4CR2 - chains K and L of the 33 polymer chains in the assembly; structure by electron microscopy, 7.70 A resolution (low resolution: residue-level contacts below are approximate; hydrogen-bond / salt-bridge calls are withheld).

# Chain K
Protein: 26S protease regulatory subunit 6B homolog
From: Saccharomyces cerevisiae
UniProt: P33298 (PRS6B_YEAST); residues 1-428 here = UniProt positions 1-428
Amino-acid sequence (428 residues; row label = number of the first residue in the row):
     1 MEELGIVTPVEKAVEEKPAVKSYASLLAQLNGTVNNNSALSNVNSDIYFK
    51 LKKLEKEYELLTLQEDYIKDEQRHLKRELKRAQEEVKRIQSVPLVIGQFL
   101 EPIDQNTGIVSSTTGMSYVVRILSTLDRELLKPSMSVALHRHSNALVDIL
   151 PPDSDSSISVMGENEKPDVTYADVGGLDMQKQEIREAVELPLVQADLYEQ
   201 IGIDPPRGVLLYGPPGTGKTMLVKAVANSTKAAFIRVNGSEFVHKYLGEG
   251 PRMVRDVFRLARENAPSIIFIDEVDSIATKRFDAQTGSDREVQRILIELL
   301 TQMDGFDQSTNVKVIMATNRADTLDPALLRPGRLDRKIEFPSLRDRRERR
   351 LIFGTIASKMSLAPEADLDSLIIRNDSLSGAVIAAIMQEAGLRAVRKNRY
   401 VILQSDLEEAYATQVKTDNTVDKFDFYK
Disordered / not traced: 1-47
UniProt features mapped onto this chain:
  - binding site (ATP): G213 to T220
  - modified residue: M1 (N-acetylmethionine)
  - cross-link: K280 (Glycyl lysine isopeptide (Lys-Gly) (interchain with G-Cter in ubiquitin))

# Chain L
Protein: 26S protease subunit RPT4
From: Saccharomyces cerevisiae
UniProt: P53549 (PRS10_YEAST); residues 1-437 here = UniProt positions 1-437
Amino-acid sequence (437 residues; row label = number of the first residue in the row):
     1 MSEEQDPLLAGLGETSGDNHTQQSHEQQPEQPQETEEHHEEEPSRVDPEQ
    51 EAHNKALNQFKRKLLEHRRYDDQLKQRRQNIRDLEKLYDKTENDIKALQS
   101 IGQLIGEVMKELSEEKYIVKASSGPRYIVGVRNSVDRSKLKKGVRVTLDI
   151 TTLTIMRILPRETDPLVYNMTSFEQGEITFDGIGGLTEQIRELREVIELP
   201 LKNPEIFQRVGIKPPKGVLLYGPPGTGKTLLAKAVAATIGANFIFSPASG
   251 IVDKYIGESARIIREMFAYAKEHEPCIIFMDEVDAIGGRRFSEGTSADRE
   301 IQRTLMELLTQMDGFDNLGQTKIIMATNRPDTLDPALLRPGRLDRKVEIP
   351 LPNEAGRLEIFKIHTAKVKKTGEFDFEAAVKMSDGFNGADIRNCATEAGF
   401 FAIRDDRDHINPDDLMKAVRKVAEVKKLEGTIEYQKL
Disordered / not traced: 1-66, 428-437
UniProt features mapped onto this chain:
  - binding site (ATP): G222 to T229
  - modified residue: S2 (N-acetylserine)

# Interface between chain K and chain L
Contacting residue pairs (109; chain K residue first):
  P93(K) - I128(L)
  P93(K) - T152(L)
  L94(K) - Y127(L)
  L94(K) - I128(L)
  V95(K) - R126(L)
  V95(K) - Y127(L)
  I96(K) - I118(L)
  I96(K) - R126(L)
  I96(K) - Y127(L)
  I96(K) - I128(L)
  R141(K) - L153(L)
  L150(K) - L112(L)
  L150(K) - I128(L)
  D153(K) - L112(L)
  D153(K) - I118(L)
  S154(K) - R126(L)
  D155(K) - M109(L)
  S156(K) - R126(L)
  S157(K) - M109(L)
  S157(K) - R264(L)
  I158(K) - E107(L)
  I158(K) - K120(L)
  I158(K) - G257(L)
  S159(K) - G257(L)
  N164(K) - F315(L)
  P167(K) - F315(L)
  D168(K) - F315(L)
  P215(K) - A336(L)
  P215(K) - R342(L)
  G216(K) - R339(L)
  G216(K) - R342(L)
  T217(K) - R339(L)
  K224(K) - D313(L)
  K224(K) - G314(L)
  R236(K) - T310(L)
  R236(K) - G314(L)
  N238(K) - T310(L)
  S240(K) - Q302(L)
  S240(K) - R303(L)
  S240(K) - M306(L)
  E241(K) - A260(L)
  E241(K) - R303(L)
  E241(K) - E307(L)
  V243(K) - R299(L)
  V243(K) - E300(L)
  V243(K) - R303(L)
  H244(K) - I256(L)
  H244(K) - G257(L)
  H244(K) - R303(L)
  K245(K) - V252(L)
  K245(K) - D253(L)
  K245(K) - K254(L)
  K245(K) - Y255(L)
  K245(K) - I256(L)
  K245(K) - E300(L)
  Y246(K) - I256(L)
  E249(K) - K120(L)
  E249(K) - R126(L)
  E249(K) - I256(L)
  M253(K) - R126(L)
  D272(K) - M306(L)
  E273(K) - Q302(L)
  E273(K) - M306(L)
  E273(K) - L309(L)
  D275(K) - Q302(L)
  S276(K) - Q302(L)
  T279(K) - R290(L)
  T279(K) - E293(L)
  T279(K) - T295(L)
  Q285(K) - S292(L)
  T286(K) - E293(L)
  G287(K) - G294(L)
  G287(K) - T295(L)
  G287(K) - S296(L)
  S288(K) - T295(L)
  S288(K) - S296(L)
  E291(K) - R299(L)
  V292(K) - R299(L)
  N319(K) - D334(L)
  R320(K) - R290(L)
  R320(K) - E293(L)
  D322(K) - E293(L)
  T323(K) - R290(L)
  T323(K) - E293(L)
  K359(K) - G211(L)
  M360(K) - V210(L)
  M360(K) - G211(L)
  M360(K) - I212(L)
  S361(K) - V210(L)
  A384(K) - R339(L)
  A385(K) - P340(L)
  Q388(K) - R339(L)
  Q388(K) - P340(L)
  E389(K) - D344(L)
  E389(K) - R345(L)
  G391(K) - I212(L)
  L392(K) - F207(L)
  L392(K) - K213(L)
  L392(K) - P215(L)
  L392(K) - D344(L)
  R393(K) - R345(L)
  V395(K) - I206(L)
  V395(K) - F207(L)
  V395(K) - V210(L)
  V395(K) - I212(L)
  R396(K) - E195(L)
  R396(K) - R345(L)
  Y400(K) - R209(L)
  Y400(K) - V210(L)
Interface residues without a listed pair, chain K (69 interface residues in all): T114, D148, P151, V160, K166, P214, F242, G248, D283, A381, R399
Interface residues without a listed pair, chain L (61 interface residues in all): K110, E111, K116, P125, T151, V196, P214, S259, R261, R289

# Summary
69 residues of chain K face 61 of chain L across their interface. UniProt lists 8 ATP-binding residues on
chain K; 8 ATP-binding residues on chain L.
Chain K is 26S protease regulatory subunit 6B homolog and chain L is 26S protease subunit RPT4, both from
Saccharomyces cerevisiae; the structure, Deep classification of a large cryo-EM dataset defines the
conformational landscape of the 26S proteasome, was determined by electron microscopy, deposited together with
4CR3 and 4CR4.
